PDB entry 6HVV | X-ray diffraction, 2.70 A resolution | chains B and C of the 28 polymer chains in the assembly

Chain B:
Molecule: Proteasome subunit alpha type-3
Organism: Saccharomyces cerevisiae S288C
Notes: EC 3.4.25.1
UniProt: P23638 (PSA3_YEAST); residues 0-257 here correspond to UniProt positions 1-258 (UniProt number = residue number + 1)
Chain sequence (258 residues; each row starts with the number of its first residue; numbering starts at 0):
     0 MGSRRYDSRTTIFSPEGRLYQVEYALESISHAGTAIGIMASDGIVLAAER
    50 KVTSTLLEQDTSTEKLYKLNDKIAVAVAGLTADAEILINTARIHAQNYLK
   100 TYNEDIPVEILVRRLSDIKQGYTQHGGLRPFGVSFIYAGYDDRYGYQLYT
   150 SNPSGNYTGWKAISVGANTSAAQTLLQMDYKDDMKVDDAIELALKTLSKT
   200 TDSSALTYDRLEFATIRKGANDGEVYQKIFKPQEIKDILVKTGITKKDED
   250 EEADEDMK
Unresolved in the structure: 0, 245-257
Swiss-Prot annotation at these positions:
  - cross-link (Glycyl lysine isopeptide (Lys-Gly)): Lys99 (interchain with G-Cter in ubiquitin), Lys198 (interchain with G-Cter in ubiquitin), Lys230 (interchain with G-Cter in ubiquitin)

Chain C:
Molecule: Proteasome subunit alpha type-4
Organism: Saccharomyces cerevisiae S288C
Notes: EC 3.4.25.1
UniProt: P40303 (PSA4_YEAST); residues -1 to 252 here correspond to UniProt positions 1-254 (UniProt number = residue number + 2)
Chain sequence (254 residues; numbered -1 to 252; the number before each row is that of its first residue; numbers below 1 keep their minus sign (Met-1 is residue -1)):
    -1 MSGYDRALSIFSPDGHIFQVEYALEAVKRGTCAVGVKGKNCVVLGCERRS
    49 TLKLQDTRITPSKVSKIDSHVVLSFSGLNADSRILIEKARVEAQSHRLTL
    99 EDPVTVEYLTRYVAGVQQRYTQSGGVRPFGVSTLIAGFDPRDDEPKLYQT
   149 EPSGIYSSWSAQTIGRNSKTVREFLEKNYDRKEPPATVEECVKLTVRSLL
   199 EVVQTGAKNIEITVVKPDSDIVALSSEEINQYVTQIEQEKQEQQEQDKKK
   249 KSNH
Unresolved in the structure: -1 to 0, 241-252
Swiss-Prot annotation at these positions:
  - modified residue: Thr58 (Phosphothreonine)

Chain B / chain C interface:
Contacting residue pairs (78; chain B residue first):
  Arg3(B) with Arg4(C), hydrogen bond (backbone-side chain)
  Asp6(B) with Tyr2(C), hydrogen bond; Arg4(C), salt bridge
  Arg8(B) with Tyr2(C); Arg4(C)
  Thr10(B) with Leu6(C); Arg125(C)
  Ile11(B) with Leu6(C), hydrophobic; Gln17(C)
  Phe12(B) with Gln17(C), hydrogen bond (backbone-side chain); Tyr20(C), hydrophobic; Ala21(C), hydrophobic; Ala24(C), hydrophobic; Leu76(C), hydrophobic; Arg125(C); Pro126(C); Gly128(C)
  Ser13(B) with Tyr20(C)
  Pro14(B) with Tyr20(C), hydrophobic; Glu23(C)
  Glu15(B) with Glu23(C); Arg27(C), hydrogen bond (backbone-side chain)
  Gly16(B) with Tyr20(C); Glu23(C); Ala24(C); Arg27(C), hydrogen bond (backbone-side chain)
  Arg17(B) with Arg27(C)
  Leu18(B) with Leu76(C), hydrophobic; Arg125(C)
  Met38(B) with Asp54(C); Arg56(C)
  Arg112(B) with Arg81(C)
  Ser115(B) with Arg81(C), hydrogen bond (backbone-side chain)
  Asp116(B) with Arg81(C), salt bridge; Ile82(C)
  Gln119(B) with Ala78(C); Asp79(C); Ile82(C)
  Thr122(B) with Arg125(C), hydrogen bond (backbone-side chain)
  Gln123(B) with Tyr118(C); Gly123(C); Val124(C); Arg125(C), hydrogen bond (backbone-backbone); Pro126(C); Phe127(C)
  His124(B) with Gly123(C); Val124(C)
  Gly125(B) with Tyr2(C); Gly123(C)
  Gly126(B) with Tyr2(C)
  Tyr143(B) with Arg56(C), hydrogen bond (backbone-side chain); Ile57(C), hydrophobic
  Tyr145(B) with Arg56(C), hydrogen bond (backbone-side chain)
  Gln146(B) with Ile57(C)
  Leu147(B) with Ile57(C)
  Tyr148(B) with Ile57(C)
  Ser153(B) with Ala78(C)
  Gly154(B) with Ala78(C); Arg81(C), hydrogen bond (backbone-side chain)
  Asn155(B) with Asn77(C); Ala78(C)
  Tyr156(B) with Pro59(C), hydrophobic; Arg81(C)
  Gly158(B) with Gln53(C); Asp54(C), hydrogen bond (backbone-backbone); Ile57(C); Thr58(C), hydrogen bond (backbone-side chain)
  Trp159(B) with Leu50(C), hydrophobic; Lys51(C); Leu52(C); Gln53(C); Asp54(C)
  Lys160(B) with Leu52(C), hydrogen bond (backbone-backbone); Gln53(C); Asp54(C)
  Ala161(B) with Leu52(C)
  Leu175(B) with Leu52(C)
  Gln176(B) with Leu52(C)
Other interface residues (no listed pair), chain B (41 interface residues in all): Glu108, Thr157, Gln172, Tyr179

In short:
41 residues of chain B face 31 of chain C across their interface; the contacts include 14 hydrogen bonds and 2
salt bridges. Polar pairs include Asp6(B)-Arg4(C), Asp116(B)-Arg81(C) and Arg3(B)-Arg4(C).
Here chain B is Proteasome subunit alpha type-3 and chain C is Proteasome subunit alpha type-4, both from
Saccharomyces cerevisiae S288C. Entry 6HVV (Yeast 20S proteasome with human beta2i (1-53) in complex with 39)
was determined by X-ray diffraction together with 6HTB, 6HTC, 6HTD, 6HTP, 6HTR, 6HUB and 30 further entries
from the same study.
